Entry 7D7E (electron microscopy, 3.40 A resolution); this record covers chains C and A of the 4 polymer chains in the assembly.

Chain C:
Molecule: Polycystic kidney disease 2-like 1 protein
From: Mus musculus
UniProt: A2A259 (PK2L1_MOUSE); numbering as in UniProt (aligned over 64-629)
Chain sequence (604 residues; row label = number of the first residue in the row):
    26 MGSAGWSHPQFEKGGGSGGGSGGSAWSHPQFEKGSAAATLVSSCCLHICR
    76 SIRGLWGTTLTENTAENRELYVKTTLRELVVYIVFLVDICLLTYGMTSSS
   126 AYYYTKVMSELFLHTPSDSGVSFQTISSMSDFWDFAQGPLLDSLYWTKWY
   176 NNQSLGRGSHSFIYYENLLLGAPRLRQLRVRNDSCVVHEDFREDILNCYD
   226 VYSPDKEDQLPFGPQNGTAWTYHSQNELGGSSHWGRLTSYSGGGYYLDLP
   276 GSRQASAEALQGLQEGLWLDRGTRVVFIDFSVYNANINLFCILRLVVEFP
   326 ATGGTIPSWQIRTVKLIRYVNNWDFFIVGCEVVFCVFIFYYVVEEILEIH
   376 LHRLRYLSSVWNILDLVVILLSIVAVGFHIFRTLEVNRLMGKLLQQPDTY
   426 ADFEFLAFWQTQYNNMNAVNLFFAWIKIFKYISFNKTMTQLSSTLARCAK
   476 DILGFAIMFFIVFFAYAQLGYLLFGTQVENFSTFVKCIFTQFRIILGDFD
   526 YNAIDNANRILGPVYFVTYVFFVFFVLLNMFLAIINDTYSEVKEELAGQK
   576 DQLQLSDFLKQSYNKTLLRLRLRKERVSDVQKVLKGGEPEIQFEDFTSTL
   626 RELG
Unresolved in the structure: 26-93, 568-629
Construct notes: initiating methionine (26); expression tag (27-63)
Disulfide bonds: Cys210-Cys223
Covalent attachments: N-acetylglucosamine (NAG) linked to Asn177, Asn207, Asn241
Bound ions: Ca2+: Glu370, Glu373, Asn387, Asp390
Reported in the primary citation:
  - specificity-determining residues: Asp523

Chain A:
Molecule: Polycystic kidney disease protein 1-like 3
From: Mus musculus
UniProt: Q2EG98 (PK1L3_MOUSE); residues 1632-2150 here correspond to UniProt positions 1642-2160 (UniProt number = residue number + 10)
Chain sequence (551 residues; each row starts with the number of its first residue):
  1600 MGSAGDYKDHDGDYKDHDIDYKDDDDKGSAAAPIYTAPAMNNLAKPTRKA
  1650 WKKQLSKLTGGTLVQILFLTLLMTTVYSAKDSSRFFLHRAIWKRFSHRFS
  1700 EIKTVEDFYPWANGTLLPNLYGDYRGFITDGNSFLLGNVLIRQTRIPNDI
  1750 FFPGSLHKQMKSPPQHQEDRENYGAGWVPPDTNITKVDSIWHYQNQESLG
  1800 GYPIQGELATYSGGGYVVRLGRNHSAATRVLQHLEQRRWLDHCTKALFVE
  1850 FTVFNANVNLLCAVTLILESSGVGTFLTSLQLDSLTSLQSSERGFAWIVS
  1900 QVVYYLLVCYYAFIQGCRLKRQRLAFFTRKRNLLDTSIVLISFSILGLSM
  1950 QSLSLLHKKMQQYHCDRDRFISFYEALRVNSAVTHLRGFLLLFATVRVWD
  2000 LLRHHAQLQVINKTLSKAWDEVLGFILIIVVLLSSYAMTFNLLFGWSISD
  2050 YQSFFRSIVTVVGLLMGTSKHKEVIALYPILGSLLVLSSIILMGLVIINL
  2100 FVSAILIAFGKERKACEKEATLTDMLLQKLSSLLGIRLHQNPSEEHADNT
  2150 G
Unresolved in the structure: 1600-1659, 2111-2150
Construct notes: initiating methionine (1600); expression tag (1601-1631)
Covalent attachments: N-acetylglucosamine (NAG) linked to Asn1712, Asn1822
Reported in the primary citation:
  - specificity-determining residues: Lys2069
  - conformationally variable residues (side-chain flip): Lys2069

Interface between chain C and chain A:
Pairs across the interface (74):
  Ser153(C) - Arg1693(A)
  Val212(C) - Ala1855(A)  hydrophobic
  His213(C) - Ser1886(A)  hydrogen bond (side chain-backbone)
  Glu214(C) - Gln1888(A)
  Asp215(C) - His1956(A)  salt bridge
  Asp215(C) - His1963(A)  hydrogen bond (backbone-side chain)
  Phe216(C) - Leu1735(A)  hydrophobic
  Phe216(C) - Phe1853(A)  hydrophobic
  Phe216(C) - Met1959(A)  hydrophobic
  Asp219(C) - Phe1733(A)
  Asp219(C) - His1963(A)
  Asp219(C) - Arg1966(A)  salt bridge
  Ile220(C) - Phe1726(A)  hydrophobic
  Ile220(C) - Phe1733(A)  hydrophobic
  Ile220(C) - Phe1853(A)  hydrophobic
  Ile220(C) - Ala1855(A)  hydrophobic
  Cys223(C) - Ala1855(A)  hydrogen bond (side chain-backbone)
  Cys223(C) - Asn1856(A)
  Tyr224(C) - Asn1856(A)
  Asp225(C) - Asn1856(A)
  Val226(C) - Val1857(A)  hydrophobic
  Leu262(C) - Phe1685(A)  hydrophobic
  Arg296(C) - Tyr1723(A)
  Arg296(C) - Asp1729(A)
  Arg296(C) - Gly1730(A)
  Arg296(C) - Asn1731(A)
  Ala326(C) - Asn1731(A)
  Ala326(C) - Asn1854(A)
  Ala326(C) - Asn1856(A)
  Thr327(C) - Ser1682(A)
  Thr327(C) - Phe1685(A)
  Thr327(C) - Leu1686(A)  hydrogen bond (side chain-backbone)
  Thr327(C) - Asn1854(A)
  Thr327(C) - Val1857(A)
  Gly328(C) - Ala1689(A)
  Gly328(C) - Asn1731(A)
  Ile331(C) - Phe1685(A)  hydrophobic
  Asp476(C) - Gln2008(A)
  Asp476(C) - Lys2012(A)
  Phe480(C) - Val2009(A)  hydrophobic
  Met483(C) - Trp1998(A)  hydrophobic
  Met483(C) - Val2009(A)  hydrophobic
  Ile486(C) - Val1997(A)  hydrophobic
  Phe489(C) - Tyr1676(A)
  Ala490(C) - Leu1990(A)
  Ala490(C) - Thr1994(A)
  Gln493(C) - Tyr1676(A)
  Gln493(C) - Leu1990(A)
  Leu494(C) - Gly1987(A)
  Tyr496(C) - Lys1679(A)
  Tyr496(C) - Asp1680(A)
  Thr501(C) - Arg1683(A)
  Thr501(C) - Phe1684(A)
  Thr501(C) - His1687(A)
  Gln502(C) - Phe1684(A)
  Val503(C) - Phe1684(A)
  Ser507(C) - Phe1684(A)
  Ile520(C) - Met2065(A)  hydrophobic
  Phe524(C) - Thr2067(A)
  Tyr526(C) - Arg2055(A)
  Tyr526(C) - Val2058(A)
  Asn527(C) - Asp2049(A)
  Asn527(C) - Arg2055(A)
  Arg534(C) - Gln1804(A)
  Arg534(C) - Glu1806(A)
  Pro538(C) - Val2058(A)  hydrophobic
  Phe541(C) - Val2058(A)  hydrophobic
  Val545(C) - Val2061(A)  hydrophobic
  Val548(C) - Met2065(A)  hydrophobic
  Leu553(C) - Leu2099(A)  hydrophobic
  Asn554(C) - Val2009(A)
  Ile560(C) - Ala2103(A)  hydrophobic
  Tyr564(C) - Ile2104(A)
  Tyr564(C) - Ala2107(A)
Interface residues without a listed pair, chain C (63 interface residues in all): Ser152, Cys210, Glu218, Asn222, Thr330, Gly479, Leu497, Gly500, Glu504, Phe509, Ile519, Gly522, Asp523, Asp530, Leu536, Val542, Phe546, Phe549, Leu557
Interface residues without a listed pair, chain A (67 interface residues in all): Val1675, Ala1678, Arg1688, Ser1732, Gly1805, Asn1858, Leu1955, Tyr1962, His1984, Arg1986, Leu2007, Ile2010, Leu2032, Gly2062, Leu2064, Gly2066, Lys2069, Phe2100
The authors on this interface:
  - specific contacts: Ile2104(A)-Tyr564(C) (hydrophobic contact)

Summary:
63 residues of chain C face 67 of chain A across their interface; the contacts include 4 hydrogen bonds and 2
salt bridges. Polar pairs include Asp215(C)-His1956(A), Asp219(C)-Arg1966(A) and His213(C)-Ser1886(A). The
authors report a hydrophobic contact between Ile2104(A) and Tyr564(C). The paper reports specificity
determinants Asp523(C) and Lys2069(A); conformational variability at Lys2069(A).
Chain C is Polycystic kidney disease 2-like 1 protein and chain A is Polycystic kidney disease protein 1-like
3, both from Mus musculus; the structure, Structure of PKD1L3-CTD/PKD2L1 in apo state, was determined by
electron microscopy, deposited together with 7D7F.
